PDB entry 8WPK | electron microscopy, 2.70 A resolution | chains B and I of the 9 polymer chains in the assembly

Chain B:
Name: DNA polymerase processivity factor
From: Monkeypox virus
Sequence (437 residues; each row starts with the number of its first residue; numbers below 1 keep their minus sign (Met-10 is residue -10)):
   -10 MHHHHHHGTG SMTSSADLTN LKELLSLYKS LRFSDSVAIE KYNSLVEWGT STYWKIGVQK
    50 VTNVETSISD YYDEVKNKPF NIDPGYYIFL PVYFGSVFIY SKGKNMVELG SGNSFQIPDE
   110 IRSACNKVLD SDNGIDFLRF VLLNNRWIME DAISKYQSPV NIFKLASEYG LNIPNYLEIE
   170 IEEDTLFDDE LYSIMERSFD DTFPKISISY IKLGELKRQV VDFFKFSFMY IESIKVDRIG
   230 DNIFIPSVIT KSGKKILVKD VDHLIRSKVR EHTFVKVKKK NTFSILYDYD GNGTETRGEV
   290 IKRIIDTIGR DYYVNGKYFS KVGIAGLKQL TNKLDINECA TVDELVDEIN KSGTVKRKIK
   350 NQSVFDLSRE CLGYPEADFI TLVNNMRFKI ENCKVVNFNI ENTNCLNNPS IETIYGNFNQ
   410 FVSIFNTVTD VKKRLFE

Chain I:
Molecule: Template DNA
Sequence (48 nucleotides; numbered 1 to 48; the number before each row is that of its first residue):
     1 CTGCACGAAT TAAGCAATTC GTAATCATGG TCATAGCTCC CGCGAAAT
Unresolved in the structure: 1-6, 45-48

Interface between chain B and chain I:
Contacting residue pairs (9; chain B residue first):
  His-9(B) with DA9(I), hydrogen bond to the base
  His-8(B) with DA9(I), base contact
  His-6(B) with DA8(I), sugar contact; DA9(I), salt bridge to the phosphate
  Gly-3(B) with DT10(I), base contact; DT11(I), base contact
  Thr-2(B) with DT10(I), hydrogen bond to the base
  Gly-1(B) with DT10(I), base contact
  Ser0(B) with DT10(I), base contact
Also at the interface, not in a pair above, chain B (8 interface residues in all): His-4

In short:
Chain B and chain I form an interface of 8 and 4 residues respectively; the contacts include 2 hydrogen bonds
and 1 salt bridge. Polar contacts include His-9(B)-DA9(I), Thr-2(B)-DT10(I) and His-6(B)-DA9(I).
Chain B is DNA polymerase processivity factor (Monkeypox virus) and chain I is Template DNA; the structure,
Structure of monkeypox virus polymerase complex F8-A22-E4-H5 with exgenous DNA, was determined by electron
microscopy together with 8WPE, 8WPF and 8WPP from the same study.
